8G7V - chains A and C of the 6 polymer chains in the assembly; structure by electron microscopy, 3.90 A resolution.

[Chain A (and C)]
Molecule: Antiviral innate immune response receptor RIG-I
Organism: Homo sapiens
Notes: EC 3.6.4.13; chain C of this document is another copy of the same molecule, construct and numbering; everything in this record applies to it too
UniProt: O95786 (DDX58_HUMAN); residues 1-925 here = UniProt positions 1-925
Amino-acid sequence (925 residues; numbered 1 to 925; the number before each row is that of its first residue):
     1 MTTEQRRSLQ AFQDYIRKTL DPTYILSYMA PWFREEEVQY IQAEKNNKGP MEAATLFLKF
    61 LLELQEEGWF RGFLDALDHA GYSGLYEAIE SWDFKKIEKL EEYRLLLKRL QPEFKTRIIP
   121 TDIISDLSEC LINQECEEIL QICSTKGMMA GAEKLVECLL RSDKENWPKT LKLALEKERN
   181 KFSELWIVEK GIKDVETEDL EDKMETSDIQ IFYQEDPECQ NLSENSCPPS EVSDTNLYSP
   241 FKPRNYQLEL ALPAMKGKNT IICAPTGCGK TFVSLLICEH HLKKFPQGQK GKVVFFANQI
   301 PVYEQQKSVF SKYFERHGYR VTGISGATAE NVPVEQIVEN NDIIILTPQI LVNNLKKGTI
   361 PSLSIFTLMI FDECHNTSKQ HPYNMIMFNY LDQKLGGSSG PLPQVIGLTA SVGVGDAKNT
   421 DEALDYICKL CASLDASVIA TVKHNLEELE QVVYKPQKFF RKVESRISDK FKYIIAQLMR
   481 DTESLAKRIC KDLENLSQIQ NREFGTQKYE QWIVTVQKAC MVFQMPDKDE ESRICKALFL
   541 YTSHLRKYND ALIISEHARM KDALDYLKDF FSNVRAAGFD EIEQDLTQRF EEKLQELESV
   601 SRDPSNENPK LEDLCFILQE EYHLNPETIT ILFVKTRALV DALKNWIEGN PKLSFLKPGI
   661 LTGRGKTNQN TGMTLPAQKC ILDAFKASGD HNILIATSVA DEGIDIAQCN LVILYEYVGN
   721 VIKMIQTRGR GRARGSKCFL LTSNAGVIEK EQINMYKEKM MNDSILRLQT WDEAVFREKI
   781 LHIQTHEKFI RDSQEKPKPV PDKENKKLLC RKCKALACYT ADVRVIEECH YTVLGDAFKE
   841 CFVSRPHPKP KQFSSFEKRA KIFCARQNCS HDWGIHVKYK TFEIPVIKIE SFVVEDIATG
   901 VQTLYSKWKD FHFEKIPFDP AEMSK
Not modelled in the structure: 1-240, 663-689, 700-705, 719-721, 924-925 (chain C: 1-239, 662-689, 700-708, 719-733, 846-857, 922-925)
Ion coordination: Zn2+: Cys-864, Cys-869
Curated features (UniProtKB/Swiss-Prot):
  - motif: Asp-372 to His-375 (DECH box)
  - binding site (ATP): Ala-264 to Thr-271
  - binding site (Zn(2+)): Cys-810, Cys-813, Cys-864, Cys-869
  - modified residue: Ser-8 (Microbial infection: Phosphoserine), Thr-170 (Phosphothreonine), Asn-495 (Microbial infection: Deamidated asparagine), Asn-549 (Microbial infection: Deamidated asparagine), Thr-770 (Phosphothreonine), Ser-854 (Phosphoserine), Ser-855 (Phosphoserine), Lys-858 (N6-acetyllysine), Lys-909 (N6-acetyllysine)
  - cross-link (Glycyl lysine isopeptide (Lys-Gly)): Lys-48 (interchain with G-Cter in ubiquitin), Lys-96 (interchain with G-Cter in ubiquitin), Lys-154 (interchain with G-Cter in ubiquitin), Lys-164 (interchain with G-Cter in ubiquitin), Lys-172 (interchain with G-Cter in ubiquitin), Lys-181 (interchain with G-Cter in ubiquitin), Lys-193 (interchain with G-Cter in ubiquitin), Lys-203 (interchain with G-Cter in ubiquitin), Lys-812 (interchain with G-Cter in ubiquitin)
  - natural variant: Cys-268 (C268F: In SGMRT2), Glu-373 (E373A: In SGMRT2)
  - mutagenesis: Ser-8 (S8E: Complete loss of MARCHF5-mediated degradation), Thr-55 (T55I: No IRF3 signaling activity. No effect on dsRNA binding), Lys-99 (K99R: Little or no effect on ubiquitination of the 2 CARD domain. Abolishes ubiquitination by RNF125), Lys-154 (K154R: Reduction of ubiquitination. Reduction of INFB induction), Lys-164 (K164R: Reduction of ubiquitination. Reduction of INFB induction), Lys-169 (K169R: Little or no effect on ubiquitination of the 2 CARD domains), Lys-172 (K172R: Complete loss of ubiquitination. No interaction with MAVS/IPS1. No induction of IFN-beta), Lys-181 (K181R: Little or no effect on ubiquitination of the 2 CARD domains), Lys-190 (K190R: Little or no effect on ubiquitination of the 2 CARD domains), Lys-193 (K193R: Little or no effect on ubiquitination of the 2 CARD domains), Lys-270 (K270A: No IRF3 signaling activity. Loss of dsRNA-induced ATPase activity. No effect on ds-RNA binding. Changed RIG-I signaling pathway), Asp-372 to His-375 (Loss of dsRNA-induced ATPase activity. No effect on ds-RNA binding. Changed RIG-I signaling pathway), 12 further mutagenesis entries in UniProt
What the authors report for this chain:
  - mutagenesis - F616A, I617A, L624A: decreased signaling in response to p3SLR14

[Chain A / chain C interface]
Contacting residue pairs (14):
  Asp-416(A) with Glu-330(C)
  Lys-418(A) with Glu-330(C); Asn-331(C); Val-332(C); Pro-333(C)
  Ile-753(A) with Val-332(C), hydrophobic
  Tyr-756(A) with Pro-333(C), hydrophobic; Gln-336(C)
  Phe-789(A) with Pro-920(C); Ala-921(C), hydrophobic
  Ile-790(A) with Thr-881(C); Phe-882(C), hydrophobic; Pro-920(C), hydrophobic
  Gln-794(A) with Thr-881(C), hydrogen bond (side chain-backbone)
Also at the interface, not in a pair above, chain A (9 interface residues in all): Lys-757, His-786
Also at the interface, not in a pair above, chain C (10 interface residues in all): Glu-335

[Summary]
9 residues of chain A face 10 of chain C across their interface; the contacts include 1 hydrogen bond. The
hydrogen-bonded pair is Gln-794(A)/Thr-881(C). Curated annotation (UniProt) lists 8 ATP-binding residues, 4
Zn2+-binding residues and 40 mutagenesis sites on chain A. From the paper: F616A, I617A and L624A of chain A
reduce signaling in response to p3SLR14.
Chain A and chain C are both Antiviral innate immune response receptor RIG-I (Homo sapiens); the structure,
Cryo-EM structure of Riplet:RIG-I:dsRNA complex (end-inter), was determined by electron microscopy together
with 8G7T and 8G7U from the same study.
